6YNX - chains D and H of the 41 polymer chains in the assembly; structure by electron microscopy, 2.50 A resolution.

[Chain D]
Name: subunit d
Source organism: Tetrahymena thermophila
UniProtKB: Q239R1 (Q239R1_TETTS); numbering as in UniProt (aligned over 1-234)
Sequence (234 residues; each row starts with the number of its first residue):
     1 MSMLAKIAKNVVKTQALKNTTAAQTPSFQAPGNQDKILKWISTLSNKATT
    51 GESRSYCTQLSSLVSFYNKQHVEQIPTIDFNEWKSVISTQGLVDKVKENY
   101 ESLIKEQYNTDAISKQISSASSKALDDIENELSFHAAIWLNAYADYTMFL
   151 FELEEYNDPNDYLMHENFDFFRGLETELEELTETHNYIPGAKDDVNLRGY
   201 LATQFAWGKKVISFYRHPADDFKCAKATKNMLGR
Unresolved in the structure: 1-124
Small-molecule neighbours: 1,2-diacyl-sn-glycero-3-phosphocholine (PC1): A206, W207, G208, K209, K210

[Chain H]
Name: ATPTT4
Source organism: Tetrahymena thermophila
UniProtKB: I7MCZ0 (I7MCZ0_TETTS); residues 1-268 here = UniProt positions 1-268
Sequence (268 residues; row label = number of the first residue in the row):
     1 MQQRKKIYLRQKRKIYIQLKNKEKKKNNQFIQKREKMGYKIRNKSIFWTR
    51 AGWKNNWHPKNFNAPRPSYGEFTMGIRCRNDHHSFLRYVQTYRNMSRHCK
   101 QYFLGDKQLEETFILGLRSLFLVPYDSQCLTDQIKHGGERRFVDQLDRDF
   151 ELISYNTHPYQLFTYTVRNEHLAWKNEQYEKIQKGEKTFEQELLDYLDEQ
   201 VLAEKAKLRDGQNFSIERMTEIALHVFRKARAGKVRPAQDVRGPDGNVND
   251 FLEQRRPFEHPNPTGVTH
Unresolved in the structure: 1-37
Small-molecule neighbours: ATP (adenosine-5'-triphosphate): I76, C78, R79, N80, D81, H82, H83
From the paper describing this entry:
  - conformationally variable residues: V235 to H268

[Interface between chain D and chain H]
Residue-residue contacts (98; chain D residue first):
  Y143(D) - E217(H)
  Y143(D) - T220(H)
  T147(D) - T220(H)
  F151(D) - L224(H)  hydrophobic
  F151(D) - F227(H)  hydrophobic
  F151(D) - R228(H)
  F151(D) - R231(H)
  E152(D) - R231(H)  salt bridge
  E154(D) - R228(H)  salt bridge
  E154(D) - D240(H)
  E155(D) - R231(H)  salt bridge
  E155(D) - R236(H)  salt bridge
  E155(D) - Q239(H)
  E155(D) - D240(H)  hydrogen bond (backbone-backbone)
  N157(D) - D240(H)  hydrogen bond
  N157(D) - V241(H)  hydrogen bond (side chain-backbone)
  D161(D) - V241(H)
  Y162(D) - Q239(H)  hydrogen bond (side chain-backbone)
  Y162(D) - D240(H)
  Y162(D) - V241(H)
  F170(D) - Q239(H)
  R172(D) - F163(H)
  R172(D) - V167(H)
  R172(D) - E170(H)  salt bridge
  T176(D) - P159(H)
  T176(D) - Y160(H)
  T176(D) - F163(H)
  E177(D) - Y160(H)
  E179(D) - P159(H)
  E180(D) - D149(H)
  E180(D) - H158(H)
  E180(D) - P159(H)
  E183(D) - L152(H)
  T184(D) - R148(H)
  T184(D) - D149(H)
  T184(D) - L152(H)
  N186(D) - Q145(H)  hydrogen bond
  K192(D) - Q145(H)
  D194(D) - N56(H)  hydrogen bond (backbone-side chain)
  D194(D) - S127(H)
  D194(D) - Q128(H)  hydrogen bond (side chain-backbone)
  D194(D) - C129(H)  hydrogen bond (side chain-backbone)
  V195(D) - K54(H)
  V195(D) - Q128(H)
  L197(D) - F47(H)  hydrophobic
  Y200(D) - I46(H)
  Y200(D) - F47(H)  hydrophobic
  Y200(D) - T49(H)
  Y200(D) - K54(H)
  Y200(D) - N55(H)
  L201(D) - I46(H)  hydrophobic
  Q204(D) - N43(H)  hydrogen bond
  Q204(D) - I46(H)
  G208(D) - R50(H)
  K209(D) - S45(H)  hydrogen bond (side chain-backbone)
  K209(D) - W48(H)  hydrogen bond (side chain-backbone)
  K209(D) - T49(H)
  K209(D) - R50(H)  hydrogen bond (backbone-backbone)
  V211(D) - N55(H)
  V211(D) - N56(H)
  V211(D) - P59(H)
  I212(D) - N56(H)
  S213(D) - N56(H)
  S213(D) - P59(H)
  S213(D) - R141(H)  hydrogen bond
  F214(D) - N56(H)  hydrogen bond (backbone-backbone)
  F214(D) - V123(H)  hydrophobic
  F214(D) - C129(H)  hydrophobic
  F214(D) - R141(H)  hydrogen bond (backbone-side chain)
  F214(D) - F142(H)  hydrophobic
  Y215(D) - R141(H)
  Y215(D) - F142(H)  hydrophobic
  Y215(D) - Q145(H)  hydrogen bond (backbone-side chain)
  R216(D) - R141(H)
  H217(D) - Q145(H)
  H217(D) - R148(H)  hydrogen bond
  D221(D) - R79(H)
  F222(D) - R79(H)
  F222(D) - N80(H)
  F222(D) - H136(H)
  F222(D) - R140(H)
  K223(D) - N63(H)
  C224(D) - R77(H)
  C224(D) - C78(H)  hydrophobic
  A225(D) - I76(H)
  A225(D) - R77(H)  hydrogen bond (backbone-backbone)
  K226(D) - P67(H)  hydrogen bond (side chain-backbone)
  K226(D) - S68(H)  hydrogen bond
  K226(D) - G75(H)
  K226(D) - I76(H)
  A227(D) - T73(H)
  A227(D) - M74(H)  hydrogen bond (backbone-backbone)
  A227(D) - G75(H)  hydrogen bond (backbone-backbone)
  T228(D) - F72(H)
  T228(D) - M74(H)
  K229(D) - F72(H)  hydrogen bond (backbone-backbone)
  G233(D) - R66(H)
  R234(D) - R66(H)
Also at the interface, not in a pair above, chain D (52 interface residues in all): L140, M148, Y156, G173, D193, K210, L232
Also at the interface, not in a pair above, chain H (60 interface residues in all): I41, W57, K60, T131, I134, T166, I216, R242

[Summary]
52 residues of chain D face 60 of chain H across their interface; the contacts include 23 hydrogen bonds and 5
salt bridges. Polar contacts include E152(D)-R231(H), E154(D)-R228(H) and E155(D)-R231(H). Chain D binds
1,2-diacyl-sn-glycero-3-phosphocholine. Bound to chain H: ATP. From the paper: conformational variability at
V235(H).
Chain D is subunit d and chain H is ATPTT4, both from Tetrahymena thermophila; the structure, Cryo-EM
structure of Tetrahymena thermophila mitochondrial ATP synthase - Fo-subcomplex, was determined by electron
microscopy, deposited together with 6YNV, 6YNW, 6YNY, 6YNZ and 6YO0.
